8UXZ - chains C and G of the 9 polymer chains in the assembly; structure by electron microscopy, 3.20 A resolution.

# Chain C (and G)
Molecule: Biotin carboxylase
Organism: Escherichia coli
Notes: EC 6.3.4.14; chain G of this document is another copy of the same molecule, construct and numbering; everything in this record applies to it too
UniProt: P24182 (ACCC_ECOLI); residue numbers follow UniProt; this construct covers 1-446
Chain sequence (446 residues; row label = number of the first residue in the row):
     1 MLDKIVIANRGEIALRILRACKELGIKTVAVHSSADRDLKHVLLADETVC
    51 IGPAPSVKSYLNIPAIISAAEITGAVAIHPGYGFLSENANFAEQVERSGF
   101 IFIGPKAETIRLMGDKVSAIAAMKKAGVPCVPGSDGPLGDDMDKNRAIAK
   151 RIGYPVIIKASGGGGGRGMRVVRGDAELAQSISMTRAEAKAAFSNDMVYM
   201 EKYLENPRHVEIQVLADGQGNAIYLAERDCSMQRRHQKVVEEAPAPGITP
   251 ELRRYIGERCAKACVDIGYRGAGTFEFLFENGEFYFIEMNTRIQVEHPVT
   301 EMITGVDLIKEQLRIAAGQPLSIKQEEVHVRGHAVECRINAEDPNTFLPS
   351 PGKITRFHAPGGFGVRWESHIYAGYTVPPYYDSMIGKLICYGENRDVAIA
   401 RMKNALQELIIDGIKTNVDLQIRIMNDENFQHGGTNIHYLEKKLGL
Swiss-Prot annotation at these positions:
  - active site: Arg-292
  - binding site (ATP): Lys-116, Lys-159, Gly-165, Gly-166, Glu-201 to Leu-204, His-209, His-236, Glu-276, Glu-288
  - binding site (hydrogencarbonate): Lys-238, Arg-292, Val-295, Arg-338
  - binding site (Mg(2+)): Glu-276, Glu-288, Asn-290
  - binding site (Mn(2+)): Glu-276, Glu-288, Asn-290
  - binding site (biotin): Arg-338
  - mutagenesis: Arg-19 (R19E: Loss of homodimerization. No effect on ATP binding), Glu-23 (E23R: Loss of homodimerization. No effect on ATP binding), Glu-296 (E296A: Severe reduction in catalytic activity), Arg-338 (R338A: Severe reduction in catalytic activity), Phe-363 (F363A: Loss of homodimerization. No effect on ATP binding), Arg-366 (R366E: Loss of homodimerization. No effect on ATP binding)
Bound ions: Mg2+: Glu-276, Glu-288 (together with ADP)
Residues lining bound ligands: ADP (adenosine-5'-diphosphate): Lys-116, Val-131, Ile-157, Lys-159, Gly-163, Gly-164, Gly-165, Gly-166, Arg-167, Met-169, Glu-201, Lys-202, Tyr-203, Leu-204, His-209, Gln-233, His-236, Glu-276, Leu-278, Ile-287, Glu-288, Ile-437

# Chain C / chain G interface
Contacting residue pairs - 37 pairs, chain C then chain G:
  Arg-16(C) with Phe-363(G)
  Arg-19(C) with Gly-362(G); Glu-408(G), salt bridge
  Lys-22(C) with Asn-404(G); Gln-407(G)
  Glu-23(C) with Arg-401(G), salt bridge; Asn-404(G)
  Lys-40(C) with Glu-408(G), salt bridge
  Thr-304(C) with Arg-331(G), hydrogen bond (backbone-side chain)
  Gly-305(C) with Arg-331(G)
  Lys-310(C) with Glu-393(G), salt bridge; Val-397(G)
  Arg-331(C) with Thr-304(G), hydrogen bond (side chain-backbone); Gly-305(G)
  His-358(C) with Tyr-372(G); Ala-373(G), hydrogen bond (side chain-backbone)
  Gly-361(C) with Arg-19(G)
  Gly-362(C) with Arg-19(G); Arg-366(G); Trp-367(G)
  Phe-363(C) with Arg-16(G); Asp-307(G); Arg-366(G)
  Arg-366(C) with Gly-362(G); Phe-363(G)
  Tyr-372(C) with His-358(G)
  Ala-373(C) with His-358(G), hydrogen bond (backbone-side chain)
  Glu-393(C) with Lys-310(G), salt bridge
  Val-397(C) with Lys-310(G)
  Arg-401(C) with Glu-23(G), salt bridge; Lys-310(G)
  Asn-404(C) with Lys-22(G); Glu-23(G)
  Gln-407(C) with Lys-22(G), hydrogen bond; Leu-44(G)
  Glu-408(C) with Arg-19(G), salt bridge; Lys-40(G), salt bridge
Interface residues without a listed pair, chain C (29 interface residues in all): Glu-301, Met-302, Asp-307, His-329, Trp-367, Glu-368, Ala-400
Interface residues without a listed pair, chain G (29 interface residues in all): Glu-301, His-329, Gly-361, Glu-368, Ala-400

# Summary
The chain C/chain G interface involves 29 residues from each chain; the contacts include 5 hydrogen bonds and
8 salt bridges. Polar pairs include Arg-19(C)/Glu-408(G), Glu-23(C)/Arg-401(G) and Lys-40(C)/Glu-408(G). Bound
to chain C: ADP.
Both chains are Biotin carboxylase (Escherichia coli). Entry 8UXZ (E. coli acetyl-CoA carboxylase, wide
stacked local reconstruction, 3.20 Angstrom) was determined by electron microscopy.
